Entry 7M57 (X-ray diffraction, 4.00 A resolution); this record covers chains G and mm of the 109 polymer chains in the assembly.

[Chain G]
Name: Coat protein
Organism: Satellite tobacco mosaic virus
UniProtKB: P17574 (COAT_STMV); numbering as in UniProt (aligned over 1-159)
Chain sequence (159 residues; row label = number of the first residue in the row):
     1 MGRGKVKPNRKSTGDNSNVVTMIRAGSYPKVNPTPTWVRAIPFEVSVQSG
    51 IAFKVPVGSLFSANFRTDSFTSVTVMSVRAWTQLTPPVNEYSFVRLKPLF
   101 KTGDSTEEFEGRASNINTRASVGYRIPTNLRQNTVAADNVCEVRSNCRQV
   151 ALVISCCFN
Unresolved in the structure: 1-15

[Chain mm]
Molecule: 27-nt RNA strand
Organism: Satellite tobacco mosaic virus
Sequence (27 nucleotides; row label = number of the first residue in the row):
   181 UUUUUUUUUUUUUUUUUUUUUUUUUUU
Unresolved in the structure: 191-207

[Chain G / chain mm interface]
Pairs across the interface (6; chain G residue first):
  Ser17(G) with U185(mm), sugar contact
  Thr21(G) with U185(mm), sugar contact; U186(mm), phosphate contact
  Met22(G) with U186(mm), phosphate contact; U187(mm), phosphate contact
  Arg24(G) with U187(mm), salt bridge to the phosphate
Other interface residues (no listed pair), chain mm (4 interface residues in all): U184

[Summary]
Chain G and chain mm each contribute 4 residues to their interface; the contacts include 1 salt bridge. The
salt-bridged pair is Arg24(G)-U187(mm).
Chain G is Coat protein and chain mm is a 27-nt RNA strand, both from Satellite tobacco mosaic virus; the
structure, Crystallographic structure of a primitive orthorhombic crystal form of STMV, was determined by
X-ray diffraction (same publication as 5BKL, 5BKN, 7M2T, 7M2V, 7M3T and 7M50).
